3MVH - chains A and B; structure by X-ray diffraction, 2.01 A resolution.

== Chain A ==
Protein: v-akt murine thymoma viral oncogene homolog 1 (AKT1)
Source organism: Homo sapiens
Notes: EC 2.7.11.1; fragment: kinase domain
UniProt: B2RAM5 (B2RAM5_HUMAN); residues 144-480 here = UniProt positions 144-480
Amino-acid sequence (342 residues; each row starts with the number of its first residue):
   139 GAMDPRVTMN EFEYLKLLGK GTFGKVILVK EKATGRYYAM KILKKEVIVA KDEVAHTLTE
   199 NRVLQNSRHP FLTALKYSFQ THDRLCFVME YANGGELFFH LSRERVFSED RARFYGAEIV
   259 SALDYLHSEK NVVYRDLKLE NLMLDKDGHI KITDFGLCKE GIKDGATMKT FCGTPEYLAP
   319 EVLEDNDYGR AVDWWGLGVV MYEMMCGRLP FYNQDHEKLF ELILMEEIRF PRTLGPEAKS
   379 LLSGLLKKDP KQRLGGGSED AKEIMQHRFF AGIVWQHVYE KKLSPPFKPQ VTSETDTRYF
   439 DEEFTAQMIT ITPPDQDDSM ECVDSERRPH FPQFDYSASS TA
Unresolved in the structure: 139-144, 446-465, 477-480
Modified residues: Thr308 (phosphothreonine; TPO)
Construct notes: expression tag (139-143); engineered mutation Asp473 (Ser in B2RAM5)
Bound ions: Mn2+: Glu314, His354
Small-molecule neighbours: WFE (N-{[(3S)-3-amino-1-(5-ethyl-7H-pyrrolo[2,3-d]pyrimidin-4-yl)pyrrolidin-3-yl]methyl}-2,4-difluorobenzamide): Leu156, Gly157, Lys158, Gly159, Phe161, Gly162, Lys163, Val164, Ala177, Lys179, Leu181, Thr211, Met227, Glu228, Tyr229, Ala230, Glu234, Glu278, Met281, Thr291, Asp292, Phe438

== Chain B ==
Protein: GSK3-beta peptide
Notes: fragment: 10-residue peptide from GSK3-b (residues 3-12)
Amino-acid sequence (10 residues; numbered 1 to 10; the number before each row is that of its first residue):
     1 GRPRTTSFAE

== Interface between chain A and chain B ==
Residue-residue contacts (33; chain A residue first):
  His194(A) - Ala9(B)
  Glu234(A) - Arg4(B)  salt bridge
  Phe236(A) - Arg2(B)
  Phe236(A) - Pro3(B)
  Phe236(A) - Arg4(B)
  Asp274(A) - Ser7(B)  hydrogen bond
  Lys276(A) - Thr5(B)  hydrogen bond
  Lys276(A) - Thr6(B)
  Lys276(A) - Ser7(B)  hydrogen bond
  Leu277(A) - Arg2(B)
  Glu278(A) - Arg2(B)  salt bridge
  Glu278(A) - Arg4(B)
  Glu278(A) - Thr5(B)  hydrogen bond (side chain-backbone)
  Leu295(A) - Phe8(B)
  Thr308(A) - Glu10(B)
  Phe309(A) - Phe8(B)  hydrophobic
  Phe309(A) - Ala9(B)
  Phe309(A) - Glu10(B)  hydrogen bond (backbone-backbone)
  Cys310(A) - Phe8(B)
  Cys310(A) - Ala9(B)  hydrophobic
  Gly311(A) - Ser7(B)
  Gly311(A) - Phe8(B)  hydrogen bond (backbone-backbone)
  Thr312(A) - Thr5(B)
  Thr312(A) - Thr6(B)
  Thr312(A) - Ser7(B)  hydrogen bond
  Pro313(A) - Thr6(B)
  Pro313(A) - Phe8(B)
  Glu314(A) - Thr5(B)
  Tyr315(A) - Arg2(B)  hydrogen bond
  Leu316(A) - Phe8(B)  hydrophobic
  Glu341(A) - Arg2(B)  salt bridge
  Leu347(A) - Arg2(B)
  Tyr350(A) - Pro3(B)

== In short ==
The interface between chain A and chain B involves 20 residues on one side and 9 on the other; the contacts
include 8 hydrogen bonds and 3 salt bridges. Polar contacts include Glu234(A)-Arg4(B), Glu278(A)-Arg2(B) and
Glu341(A)-Arg2(B). Ligands of chain A: compound WFE.
Here chain A is v-akt murine thymoma viral oncogene homolog 1 (AKT1) (Homo sapiens) and chain B is GSK3-beta
peptide. Entry 3MVH (Crystal structure of Akt-1-inhibitor complexes) was determined by X-ray diffraction (same
publication as 3MV5).
